PDB entry 8ZYW | electron microscopy, 3.43 A resolution | chains B and E of the 7 polymer chains in the assembly

Chain B:
Name: PomB
Organism: Vibrio alginolyticus
UniProtKB: O06874 (O06874_VIBAL); residues 1-315 here = UniProt positions 1-315
Amino-acid sequence (321 residues; each row starts with the number of its first residue):
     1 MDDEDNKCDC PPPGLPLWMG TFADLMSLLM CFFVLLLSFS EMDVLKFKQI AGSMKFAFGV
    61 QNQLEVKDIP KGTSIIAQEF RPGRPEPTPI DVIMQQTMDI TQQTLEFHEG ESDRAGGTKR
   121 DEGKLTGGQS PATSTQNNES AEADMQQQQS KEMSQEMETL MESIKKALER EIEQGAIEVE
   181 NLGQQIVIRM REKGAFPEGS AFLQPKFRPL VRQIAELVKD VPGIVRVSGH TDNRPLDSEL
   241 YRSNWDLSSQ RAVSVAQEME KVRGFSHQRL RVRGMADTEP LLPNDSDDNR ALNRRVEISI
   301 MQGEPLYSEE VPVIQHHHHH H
Disordered / not traced: 1-13, 61-321
Construct notes: expression tag (316-321)
What the authors report for this chain:
  - specificity-determining residues: Leu35 (by similarity / conservation)

Chain E:
Name: Chemotaxis protein PomA
Organism: Vibrio alginolyticus
UniProtKB: O06873 (POMA_VIBAL); numbering as in UniProt (aligned over 1-253)
Amino-acid sequence (253 residues; row label = number of the first residue in the row):
     1 MDLATLLGLI GGFAFVIMAM VLGGSIGMFV DVTSILIVVG GSIFVVLMKF TMGQFFGATK
    61 IAGKAFMFKA DEPEDLIAKI VEMADAARKG GFLALEEMEI NNTFMQKGID LLVDGHDADV
   121 VRAALKKDIA LTDERHTQGT GVFRAFGDVA PAMGMIGTLV GLVAMLSNMD DPKAIGPAMA
   181 VALLTTLYGA ILSNMVFFPI ADKLSLRRDQ ETLNRRLIMD GVLAIQDGQN PRVIDSYLKN
   241 YLNEGKRALE IDE
Disordered / not traced: 1-25, 88-99, 251-253
What the authors report for this chain:
  - specificity-determining residues: Met165, Met179 (by similarity / conservation)

How chain B and chain E interact:
Contacting residue pairs (19; chain B residue first):
  Leu17(B) with Phe198(E), hydrophobic
  Thr21(B) with Ala190(E)
  Asp24(B) with Gly154(E); Met155(E), hydrogen bond (side chain-backbone); Thr158(E), hydrogen bond; Thr186(E), hydrogen bond
  Ser27(B) with Thr158(E)
  Leu28(B) with Met179(E), hydrophobic; Ala182(E), hydrophobic; Leu183(E), hydrophobic; Thr186(E)
  Cys31(B) with Leu162(E), hydrophobic; Leu166(E), hydrophobic
  Phe32(B) with Met179(E), hydrophobic
  Val34(B) with Leu166(E), hydrophobic
  Leu35(B) with Met165(E), hydrophobic; Met169(E), hydrophobic; Ile175(E), hydrophobic
  Ser38(B) with Met169(E)

Summary:
10 residues of chain B face 14 of chain E across their interface, with 3 hydrogen bonds. Among the polar pairs
are Asp24(B)-Met155(E), Asp24(B)-Thr158(E) and Asp24(B)-Thr186(E). From the paper: specificity determinants
Leu35(B) and Met165(E) among others.
Chain B is PomB and chain E is Chemotaxis protein PomA, both from Vibrio alginolyticus; the structure,
Bacterial flagellar sodium-driven stator PomA5PomB2 with 100 mM KCl, was determined by electron microscopy
together with 8ZYV, 8ZYZ, 8ZZ0 and 9IJM from the same study.
